Entry 7UV9 (electron microscopy, 3.20 A resolution); this record covers chains C and I of the 11 polymer chains in the assembly.

[Chain C]
Protein: Histone H2A type 1
Source organism: Homo sapiens
UniProtKB: P0C0S8 (H2A1_HUMAN); residues 1-129 here correspond to UniProt positions 2-130 (UniProt number = residue number + 1)
Chain sequence (129 residues; each row starts with the number of its first residue):
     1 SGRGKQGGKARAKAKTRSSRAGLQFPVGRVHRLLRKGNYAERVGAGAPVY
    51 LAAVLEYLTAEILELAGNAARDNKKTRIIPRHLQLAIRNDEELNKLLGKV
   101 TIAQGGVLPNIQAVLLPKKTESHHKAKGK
Unresolved in the structure: 1-9, 117-129
Reported in the primary citation:
  - mutagenesis - E61A, D90A, E92A, E92K: decreased binding to Lysine-specific demethylase 2A

[Chain I]
Molecule: 185-nt DNA strand
Source organism: synthetic construct
Sequence (185 nucleotides; row label = number of the first residue in the row; numbers below 1 keep their minus sign (DA-92 is residue -92)):
   -92 ATCGCTGTTCAATACATGCACAGGATGTATATATCTGACACGTGCCTGGA
   -42 GACTAGGGAGTAATCCCCTTGGCGGTTAAAACGCGGGGGACAGCGCGTAC
     8 GTGCGTTTAAGCGGTGCTAGAGCTGTCTACGACCAATTGAGCGGCCTCGG
    58 CACCGGGATTCTCCAGGGCGGCCGCGTATAGGGAT
Unresolved in the structure: -92 to -71, 76-92

[Chain C / chain I interface]
Pairs across the interface - 10 pairs, chain C then chain I:
  Arg11(C) - DG-42(I)  hydrogen bond to the sugar
  Ala14(C) - DA-43(I)  phosphate contact
  Ala14(C) - DG-42(I)  phosphate contact
  Lys15(C) - DA-43(I)  phosphate contact
  Lys15(C) - DG-42(I)  hydrogen bond to the phosphate
  Thr16(C) - DA-43(I)  phosphate contact
  Arg17(C) - DA-43(I)  salt bridge to the phosphate
  Arg20(C) - DG-42(I)  salt bridge to the phosphate
  Arg32(C) - DG-44(I)  salt bridge to the phosphate
  Arg77(C) - DC-54(I)  sugar contact
Other interface residues (no listed pair), chain C (14 interface residues in all): Ala10, Ala12, Lys13, Gly28, Arg29, Arg42
Other interface residues (no listed pair), chain I (6 interface residues in all): DA-41, DG-35

[Summary]
The interface between chain C and chain I involves 14 residues on one side and 6 on the other, with 2 hydrogen
bonds and 3 salt bridges. Among the polar pairs are Arg11(C)-DG-42(I), Lys15(C)-DG-42(I) and
Arg17(C)-DA-43(I). The paper reports that E61A, D90A and E92A of chain C, among others, reduce binding to
Lysine-specific demethylase 2A.
Here chain C is Histone H2A type 1 (Homo sapiens) and chain I is a 185-nt DNA strand (synthetic construct).
Entry 7UV9 (KDM2A-nucleosome structure stabilized by H3K36C-UNC8015 covalent conjugate) was determined by
electron microscopy, deposited together with 7UVA.
